PDB entry 8XLJ | electron microscopy, 3.90 A resolution | chains C and I of the 10 polymer chains in the assembly

# Chain C (and I)
Protein: Glutamine synthetase
Organism: Rattus norvegicus
Notes: EC 6.3.1.2, 2.3.1.225; chain I of this document is another copy of the same molecule, construct and numbering; everything in this record applies to it too
UniProt: P09606 (GLNA_RAT); residues 1-372 here = UniProt positions 1-372
Chain sequence (372 residues; numbered 1 to 372; the number before each row is that of its first residue):
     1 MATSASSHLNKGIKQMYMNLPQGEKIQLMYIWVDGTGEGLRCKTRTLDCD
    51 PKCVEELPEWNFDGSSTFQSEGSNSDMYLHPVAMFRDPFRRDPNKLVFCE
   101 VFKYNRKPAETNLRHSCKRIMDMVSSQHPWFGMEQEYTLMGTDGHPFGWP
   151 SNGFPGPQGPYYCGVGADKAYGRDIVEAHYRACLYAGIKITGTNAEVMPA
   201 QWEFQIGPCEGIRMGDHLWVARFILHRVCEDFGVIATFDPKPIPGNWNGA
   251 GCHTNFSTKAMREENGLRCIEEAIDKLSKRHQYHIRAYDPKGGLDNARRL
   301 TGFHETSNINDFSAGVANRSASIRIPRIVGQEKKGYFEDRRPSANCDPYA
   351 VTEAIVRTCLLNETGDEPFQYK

# Interface between chain C and chain I
Contacting residue pairs - 5 pairs, chain C then chain I:
  Thr-142(C) / Asn-152(I)  hydrogen bond (backbone-side chain)
  Asp-143(C) / Asn-152(I)
  Asn-152(C) / Ala-2(I)
  Asn-152(C) / Thr-142(I)  hydrogen bond (side chain-backbone)
  Asn-152(C) / Asp-143(I)
Other interface residues (no listed pair), chain C (4 interface residues in all): Ala-2

# Summary
Chain C and chain I each contribute 4 residues to their interface; the contacts include 2 hydrogen bonds. The
hydrogen-bonded pair is Thr-142(C)/Asn-152(I).
Both chains are Glutamine synthetase (Rattus norvegicus). Entry 8XLJ (Structure of the native glutamine
synthetase in the adult cortex and hippocampus) was determined by electron microscopy, deposited together with
8XLL.
